3Q78 - chains B and D of the 3 polymer chains in the assembly; structure by X-ray diffraction, 2.20 A resolution.

[Chain B]
Name: Farnesyltransferase beta subunit
From: Cryptococcus neoformans
Amino-acid sequence (520 residues; each row starts with the number of its first residue):
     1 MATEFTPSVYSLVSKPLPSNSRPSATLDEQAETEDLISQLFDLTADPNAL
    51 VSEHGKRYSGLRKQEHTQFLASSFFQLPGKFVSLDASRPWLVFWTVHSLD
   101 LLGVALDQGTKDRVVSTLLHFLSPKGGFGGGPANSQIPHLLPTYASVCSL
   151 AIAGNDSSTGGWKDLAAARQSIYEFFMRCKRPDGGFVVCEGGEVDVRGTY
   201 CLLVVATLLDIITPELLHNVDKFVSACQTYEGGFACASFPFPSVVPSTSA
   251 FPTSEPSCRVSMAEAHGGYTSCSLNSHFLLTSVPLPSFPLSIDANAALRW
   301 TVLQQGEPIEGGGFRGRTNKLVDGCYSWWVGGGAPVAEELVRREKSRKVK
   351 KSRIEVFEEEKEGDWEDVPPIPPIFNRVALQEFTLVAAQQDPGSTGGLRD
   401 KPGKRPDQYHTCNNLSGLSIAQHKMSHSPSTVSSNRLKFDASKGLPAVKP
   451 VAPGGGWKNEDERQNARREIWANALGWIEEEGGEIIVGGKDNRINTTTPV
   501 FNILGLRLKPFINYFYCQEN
Disordered / not traced: 1-3, 51-52, 243-257, 350-370, 520
Ion coordination: Zn2+: D323, C325, H410 (shared with C8(D) of chain D)
Ligand contacts:
  - 3CX ((2S)-3-(cyclohexylamino)-2-hydroxypropane-1-sulfonic acid), molecule 1: Y58, G489, K490, D491
  - 3CX, molecule 2: L61, R62, K63, Q64, E65
  - farnesyl thiopyrophosphate (FPS; S-[(2E,6E)-3,7,11-trimethyldodeca-2,6,10-trienyl] trihydrogen thiodiphosphate): W90, L141, R197, Y200, C201, H266, G268, Y269, C272, R317, K320, L321, Y326, W329, Y409

[Chain D]
Name: peptide substrate
Amino-acid sequence (11 residues; each row starts with the number of its first residue):
     1 DDPTASACNIQ
Disordered / not traced: 1-2
Ion coordination: Zn2+: C8 (shared with D323(B), C325(B), H410(B) of chain B)
Ligand contacts: farnesyl thiopyrophosphate (FPS; S-[(2E,6E)-3,7,11-trimethyldodeca-2,6,10-trienyl] trihydrogen thiodiphosphate): A7, N9, I10

[How chain B and chain D interact]
Pairs across the interface (25):
  A86(B) - Q11(D)  hydrogen bond (backbone-side chain)
  S87(B) - Q11(D)
  W90(B) - I10(D)
  W90(B) - Q11(D)  hydrogen bond
  W94(B) - I10(D)  hydrophobic
  L141(B) - I10(D)
  L141(B) - Q11(D)
  P142(B) - Q11(D)
  R197(B) - I10(D)  hydrogen bond (side chain-backbone)
  R197(B) - Q11(D)
  D323(B) - C8(D)  hydrogen bond
  C325(B) - C8(D)  hydrophobic
  D400(B) - S6(D)
  G403(B) - P3(D)
  G403(B) - T4(D)  hydrogen bond (backbone-backbone)
  K404(B) - T4(D)
  K404(B) - A5(D)
  K404(B) - S6(D)
  R405(B) - P3(D)  hydrogen bond (side chain-backbone)
  R405(B) - T4(D)  hydrogen bond (backbone-backbone)
  D407(B) - S6(D)
  Y409(B) - C8(D)  hydrophobic
  Y409(B) - I10(D)  hydrophobic
  H410(B) - S6(D)
  H410(B) - C8(D)  hydrogen bond
Also at the interface, not in a pair above, chain B (17 interface residues in all): H139

[Summary]
17 residues of chain B face 7 of chain D across their interface; the contacts include 8 hydrogen bonds. Polar
pairs include A86(B)-Q11(D), W90(B)-Q11(D) and R197(B)-I10(D). Farnesyl thiopyrophosphate is bound between
chain B and chain D. Bound to chain B: compound 3CX.
Chain B is Farnesyltransferase beta subunit (Cryptococcus neoformans) and chain D is peptide substrate; the
structure, Cryptococcus neoformans protein farnesyltransferase in complex with FSPP and DDPTASACNIQ peptide,
was determined by X-ray diffraction together with 3Q73, 3Q75, 3Q79, 3Q7A, 3Q7F, 3SFX and 3SFY from the same
study.
